Entry 2VIX (X-ray diffraction, 2.85 A resolution); this record covers chain A.

Chain A:
Protein: Protein mxic
From: Shigella flexneri
UniProt: Q04640 (MXIC_SHIFL); residue numbers follow UniProt; this construct covers 74-355
Sequence (294 residues; each row starts with the number of its first residue):
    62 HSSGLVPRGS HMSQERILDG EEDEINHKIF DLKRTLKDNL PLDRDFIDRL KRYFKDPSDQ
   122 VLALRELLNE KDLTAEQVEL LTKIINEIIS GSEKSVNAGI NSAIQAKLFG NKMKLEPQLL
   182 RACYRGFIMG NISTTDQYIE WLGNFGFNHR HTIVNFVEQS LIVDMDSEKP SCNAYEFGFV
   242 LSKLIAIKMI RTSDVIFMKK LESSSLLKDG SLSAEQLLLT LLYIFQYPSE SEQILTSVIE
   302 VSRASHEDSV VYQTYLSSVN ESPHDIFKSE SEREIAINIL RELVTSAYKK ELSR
Unresolved in the structure: 62-72
Sequence notes: expression tag (62-73)
Modified positions: Lys89, Lys94, Lys98, Lys112, Lys116, Lys132, Lys144, Lys155, Lys168, Lys173, Lys175, Lys230, Lys244, Lys249, Lys260, Lys261, Lys269, Lys329, Lys350, Lys351 (n-dimethyl-lysine; MLY)

Overview:
Chain A is Protein mxic (Shigella flexneri); the structure, Methylated Shigella flexneri MxiC, was determined
by X-ray diffraction together with 2VJ4 and 2VJ5 from the same study.
